Entry 4TVG (X-ray diffraction, 2.18 A resolution); this record covers chains A and C of the 3 polymer chains in the assembly.

Chain A:
Protein: HIV Protease
Organism: Human immunodeficiency virus 1
UniProt: Q90EA1 (Q90EA1_9HIV1); numbering as in UniProt (aligned over 1-99)
Amino-acid sequence (99 residues; each row starts with the number of its first residue):
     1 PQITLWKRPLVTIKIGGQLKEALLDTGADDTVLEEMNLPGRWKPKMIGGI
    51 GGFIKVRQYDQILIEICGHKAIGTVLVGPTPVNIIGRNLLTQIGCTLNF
Differences from the reference sequence: engineered mutation Lys7 (Gln in Q90EA1)
Residues lining bound ligands: K97 (3-(morpholin-4-ylmethyl)-1H-indole-6-carboxylic acid): Trp42, Pro44, Lys45, Met46, Lys55, Val56, Arg57
What the authors report for this chain:
  - binding site for K97: Trp42, Pro44, Met46, Lys55, Val56, Arg57 (from molecular simulation)

Chain C:
Protein: Pepstatin
Amino-acid sequence (6 residues; numbered 1 to 6; the number before each row is that of its first residue):
     1 XVVXAX
Modified residues: IVA (isovaleric acid) at position 1; STA (statine) at position 4; STA (statine) at position 6

How chain A and chain C interact:
Pairs across the interface (21; chain A residue first):
  Arg8(A) - STA_6(C)
  Asp25(A) - Val3(C)
  Asp25(A) - STA_4(C)
  Gly27(A) - Val2(C)
  Gly27(A) - STA_4(C)  hydrogen bond (backbone-backbone)
  Ala28(A) - Val2(C)
  Asp29(A) - IVA_1(C)
  Asp29(A) - Val2(C)  hydrogen bond (side chain-backbone)
  Asp30(A) - Val3(C)
  Val32(A) - Val3(C)  hydrophobic
  Lys45(A) - IVA_1(C)
  Ile47(A) - IVA_1(C)
  Ile47(A) - Val3(C)  hydrophobic
  Gly48(A) - IVA_1(C)  hydrogen bond (backbone-backbone)
  Gly48(A) - Val2(C)
  Gly48(A) - Val3(C)  hydrogen bond (backbone-backbone)
  Gly49(A) - Val3(C)
  Ile50(A) - Val3(C)
  Ile50(A) - STA_4(C)
  Pro81(A) - STA_6(C)
  Ile84(A) - Val3(C)  hydrophobic
Also at the interface, not in a pair above, chain C (6 interface residues in all): Ala5

Overview:
14 residues of chain A face 6 of chain C across their interface; the contacts include 4 hydrogen bonds. Polar
contacts include Asp29(A)-Val2(C), Gly27(A)-STA_4(C) and Gly48(A)-IVA_1(C). Bound to chain A: compound K97.
From the paper: a binding site for K97 at Trp42(A), Pro44(A) and Met46(A) among others.
Here chain A is HIV Protease (Human immunodeficiency virus 1) and chain C is Pepstatin. Entry 4TVG (HIV
Protease (PR) dimer in closed form with pepstatin in active site and fragment AK-2097 in ...) was determined
by X-ray diffraction (same publication as 4TVH).
